Entry 5Y9C (X-ray diffraction, 3.44 A resolution); this record covers chains H and L of the 7 polymer chains in the assembly.

# Chain H
Name: heavy chain of Fab fragment of antibody A12A3
Source organism: Mus musculus
Notes: antibody fragment or engineered binder
Chain sequence (216 residues; row label = number of the first residue in the row):
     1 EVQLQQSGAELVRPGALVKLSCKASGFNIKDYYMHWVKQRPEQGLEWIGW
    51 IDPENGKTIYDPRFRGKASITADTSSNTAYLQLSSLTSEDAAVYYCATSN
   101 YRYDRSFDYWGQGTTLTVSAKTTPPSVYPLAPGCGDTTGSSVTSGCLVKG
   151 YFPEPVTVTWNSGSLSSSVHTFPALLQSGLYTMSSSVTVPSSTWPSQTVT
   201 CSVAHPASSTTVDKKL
Unresolved in the structure: 162-167
Cystine bridges: Cys22-Cys96, Cys146-Cys201

# Chain L
Name: light chain of Fab fragment of antibody A12A3
Source organism: Mus musculus
Notes: antibody fragment or engineered binder
Chain sequence (213 residues; each row starts with the number of its first residue):
     1 DIQMTQSPSSLFASLGGKVTITCKASQDINKYIAWFQHKPGKGPRLLIHY
    51 TFTLQPGIPSRFSGSGSGRDYSFSISNLEPEDIATYYCLQYHNLYTFGGG
   101 TKLEIKRADAAPTVSIFPPSSEQLTSGGASVVCFLNNFYPKDINVKWKID
   151 GSERQNGVLNSWTDQDSKDSTYSMSSTLTLTKDEYERHNSYTCEATHKTS
   201 TSPIVKSFNRNEC
Unresolved in the structure: 155-156, 189-192, 210-213
Cystine bridges: Cys23-Cys88, Cys133-Cys193

# Chain H / chain L interface
Contacting residue pairs (62):
  His35(H) with Tyr95(L)
  Gln39(H) with His38(L); Tyr87(L)
  Leu45(H) with Phe97(L)
  Trp47(H) with Tyr95(L)
  Trp50(H) with Tyr95(L), hydrophobic
  Ile59(H) with Leu94(L), hydrophobic
  Tyr95(H) with His38(L), hydrogen bond; Lys42(L)
  Ser99(H) with Tyr95(L)
  Asp104(H) with Tyr91(L)
  Arg105(H) with Gln55(L)
  Ser106(H) with Ala34(L); Phe36(L); Leu46(L); Leu89(L); Tyr91(L)
  Phe107(H) with Phe36(L), hydrophobic; Leu46(L); Leu89(L), hydrophobic; Tyr95(L), hydrophobic; Phe97(L), hydrophobic
  Trp110(H) with Phe36(L); Pro44(L); Phe97(L), hydrophobic
  Gly111(H) with Gly43(L)
  Tyr128(H) with Ser120(L); Gln123(L); Ser126(L)
  Pro129(H) with Ser120(L); Glu122(L)
  Leu130(H) with Phe117(L); Phe134(L), hydrophobic
  Ala131(H) with Phe117(L)
  Thr143(H) with Ser115(L); Phe117(L)
  Gly145(H) with Phe134(L)
  Leu147(H) with Ser130(L); Val132(L), hydrophobic
  Lys149(H) with Gln123(L); Ser130(L), hydrogen bond; Thr179(L)
  His170(H) with Asn137(L); Asp166(L); Ser173(L)
  Thr171(H) with Thr163(L)
  Phe172(H) with Phe134(L), hydrophobic; Asn136(L); Ser161(L); Thr163(L); Ser173(L); Met174(L); Ser175(L)
  Pro173(H) with Ser161(L), hydrogen bond (backbone-side chain); Trp162(L); Thr163(L)
  Leu175(H) with Leu159(L), hydrophobic; Asn160(L)
  Ser184(H) with Phe134(L)
  Ser186(H) with Phe134(L); Asn136(L)
  Lys214(H) with Glu122(L), salt bridge
Also at the interface, not in a pair above, chain H (39 interface residues in all): Val37, Gln43, Gly44, Tyr60, Gln112, Pro132, Ser144, Thr182, Ser185
Also at the interface, not in a pair above, chain L (41 interface residues in all): Gly41, His49, Pro56, Gly99, Pro118, Thr177

# In short
The interface between chain H and chain L involves 39 residues on one side and 41 on the other; the contacts
include 3 hydrogen bonds and 1 salt bridge. Polar pairs include Lys214(H)-Glu122(L), Tyr95(H)-His38(L) and
Lys149(H)-Ser130(L).
Chain H is heavy chain of Fab fragment of antibody A12A3 and chain L is light chain of Fab fragment of
antibody A12A3, both from Mus musculus; the structure, Crystal structure of HPV58 pentamer in complex with the
Fab fragment of antibody A12A3, was determined by X-ray diffraction, deposited together with 5Y9E and 5Y9F.
